3L6H - chain A; structure by X-ray diffraction, 2.30 A resolution.

# Chain A
Name: Betaine ABC transporter permease and substrate binding protein
From: Lactococcus lactis
Notes: fragment: substrate binding domain
Reference sequence: Q7DAU8 (Q7DAU8_LACLA); residues 320-573 here = UniProt positions 320-573
Chain sequence (256 residues; row label = number of the first residue in the row):
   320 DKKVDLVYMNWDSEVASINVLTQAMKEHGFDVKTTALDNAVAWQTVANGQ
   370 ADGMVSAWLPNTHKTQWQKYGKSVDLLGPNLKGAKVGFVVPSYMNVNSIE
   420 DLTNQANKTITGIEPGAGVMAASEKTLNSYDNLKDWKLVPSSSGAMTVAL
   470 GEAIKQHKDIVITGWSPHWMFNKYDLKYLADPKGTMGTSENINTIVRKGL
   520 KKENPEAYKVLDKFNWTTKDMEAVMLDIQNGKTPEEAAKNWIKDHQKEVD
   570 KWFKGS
Disordered / not traced: 574-575
Differences from the reference sequence: expression tag (574-575)
Small-molecule neighbours: trimethyl glycine (BET): W330, S332, E333, N358, W377, T381, H382, V405, I432, A436, G437, V438, W484
From the paper describing this entry:
  - binding site for trimethyl glycine: G437, V438, W484
  - conformationally variable residues (side-chain flip): W484

# Overview
Ligands of chain A: trimethyl glycine. From the paper: a binding site for trimethyl glycine at G437, V438 and
W484; conformational variability at W484.
Chain A is Betaine ABC transporter permease and substrate binding protein (Lactococcus lactis); the structure,
Crystal structure of lactococcal OpuAC in its closed-liganded conformation complexed with glycine betaine, was
determined by X-ray diffraction together with 3L6G from the same study.
